PDB entry 9ITQ | electron microscopy, 3.98 A resolution | chains M and T of the 16 polymer chains in the assembly

Chain M:
Name: ATP synthase subunit c
Organism: Chloroflexus aurantiacus J-10-fl
UniProtKB: A9WGS9 (ATPL_CHLAA); residues 1-76 here = UniProt positions 1-76
Sequence (76 residues; numbered 1 to 76; the number before each row is that of its first residue):
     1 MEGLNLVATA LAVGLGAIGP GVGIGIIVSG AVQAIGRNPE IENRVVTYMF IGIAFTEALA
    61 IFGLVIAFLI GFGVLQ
Not modelled in the structure: 1, 73-76
UniProt features mapped onto this chain:
  - site: Glu57 (Reversibly protonated during proton transport)

Chain T:
Name: ATP synthase subunit a
Organism: Chloroflexus aurantiacus J-10-fl
UniProtKB: A9WGT0 (A9WGT0_CHLAA); residue numbers follow UniProt; this construct covers 1-312
Sequence (312 residues; each row starts with the number of its first residue):
     1 MSTRTRNILI IVGALIISIA SRFFLYTGPP HVEVAAEVIF DGIPGFPITN SFVVAIIIDI
    61 FVIALAVAAT RNLQMVPRGL QNVMEFILES LYNLFRNINA KYVATAFPLV ATIFLFVLFG
   121 NWFGLLPGVG SIGVCHEKKE EHAVVDERLA LAAPAAPLSS VAAAEGEEIH DTCAAQGKKL
   181 VPLFRAPAAD LNFTFAIAVI SFVFIEYWGF RALGPGYLKK FFNTNGIMSF VGIIEFISEL
   241 VKPFALAFRL FGNIFAGEVL LVVMAFLVPL LLPLPFYGFE VFVGFIQALI FALLTYAFLN
   301 IAVTGHDEEH AH
Not modelled in the structure: 1-18, 137-171, 305-312
Disulfides: Cys135-Cys173

How chain M and chain T interact:
Pairs across the interface - 10 pairs, chain M then chain T:
  Ile51(M) with Phe282(T), hydrophobic
  Phe55(M) with Phe282(T), hydrophobic
  Ala58(M) with Phe279(T), hydrophobic
  Ile61(M) with Leu260(T), hydrophobic; Met264(T), hydrophobic; Phe276(T), hydrophobic
  Phe62(M) with Leu260(T), hydrophobic
  Val65(M) with Leu260(T), hydrophobic; Met264(T), hydrophobic
  Phe68(M) with Leu267(T), hydrophobic
Other interface residues (no listed pair), chain M (10 interface residues in all): Leu64, Leu69, Phe72
Other interface residues (no listed pair), chain T (10 interface residues in all): Val32, Ala256, Val263, Val283

In short:
Chain M and chain T each contribute 10 residues to their interface.
Here chain M is ATP synthase subunit c and chain T is ATP synthase subunit a, both from Chloroflexus
aurantiacus J-10-fl. Entry 9ITQ (Chloroflexus aurantiacus ATP synthase, state 3, focused refinement of FO) was
determined by electron microscopy together with 9ITJ, 9ITK, 9ITL, 9ITM, 9ITN, 9ITO and 11 further entries from
the same study.
